PDB entry 3NYR | X-ray diffraction, 1.45 A resolution | chain A

Chain A:
Name: Malonyl-CoA Ligase
Organism: Streptomyces coelicolor
UniProtKB: Q9L0A2 (Q9L0A2_STRCO); residue numbers follow UniProt; this construct covers 1-485
Chain sequence (505 residues; row label = number of the first residue in the row; numbers below 1 keep their minus sign (Met-19 is residue -19)):
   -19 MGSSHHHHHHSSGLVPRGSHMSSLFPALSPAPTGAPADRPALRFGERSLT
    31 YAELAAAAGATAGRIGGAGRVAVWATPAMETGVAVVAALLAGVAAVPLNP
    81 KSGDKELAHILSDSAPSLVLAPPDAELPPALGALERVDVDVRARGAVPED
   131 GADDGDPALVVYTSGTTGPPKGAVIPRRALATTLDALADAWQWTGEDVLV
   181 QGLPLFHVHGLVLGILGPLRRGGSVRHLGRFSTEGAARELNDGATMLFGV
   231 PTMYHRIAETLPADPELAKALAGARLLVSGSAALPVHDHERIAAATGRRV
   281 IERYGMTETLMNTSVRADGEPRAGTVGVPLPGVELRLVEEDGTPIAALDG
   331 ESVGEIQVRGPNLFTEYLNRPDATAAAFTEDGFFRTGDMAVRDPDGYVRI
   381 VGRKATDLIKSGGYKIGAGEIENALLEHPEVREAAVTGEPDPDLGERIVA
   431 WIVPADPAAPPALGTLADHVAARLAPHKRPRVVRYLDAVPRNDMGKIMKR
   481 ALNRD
Unresolved in the structure: -19 to 3, 47-49, 319-323, 472-485
Construct notes: expression tag (-19 to 0)
Ligand contacts:
  - adenosine monophosphate (AMP): Thr143, Gly260, Ser261, Ala262, Ala263, Glu282, Arg283, Tyr284, Gly285, Met286, Thr287, Val306, Thr366, Asp368, Ile380, Lys390, Lys395
  - malonyl-coenzyme A (MLC): Leu183, Pro184, His187, Val188, His189, Val230, Thr232, Met233, Arg236, Ser261, Arg283, Gly285, Met286, Thr287, Met291, Lys390, Ser391, Gly392, Gly393, Tyr394, Leu424, Arg461
Reported in the primary citation:
  - binding site for malonyl-coenzyme A: Arg236, Ser261, Arg283, Gly392, Gly393, Tyr394, Arg461
  - binding site for adenosine monophosphate: Thr287, Asp368, Lys390, Lys395
  - specificity-determining residues: Val188, Met291 (proposed by the authors, not directly observed)

Summary:
Ligands of chain A: malonyl-coenzyme A and adenosine monophosphate. From the paper: a binding site for
malonyl-coenzyme A at Arg236, Ser261 and Arg283 among others; a binding site for adenosine monophosphate at
Thr287, Asp368 and Lys390 among others.
Chain A is Malonyl-CoA Ligase (Streptomyces coelicolor); the structure, Malonyl-CoA Ligase Ternary Product
Complex with Malonyl-CoA and AMP bound, was determined by X-ray diffraction, deposited together with 3NYQ.
